PDB entry 8Y0Q | electron microscopy, 2.44 A resolution | chains 2 and 4 of the 6 polymer chains in the assembly

[Chain 2]
Molecule: VP2 of capsid protein
Organism: Foot-and-mouth disease virus O
UniProtKB: J9PGT1 (J9PGT1_9PICO); residues 1-218 here correspond to UniProt positions 287-504 (UniProt number = residue number + 286)
Chain sequence (218 residues; numbered 1 to 218; the number before each row is that of its first residue):
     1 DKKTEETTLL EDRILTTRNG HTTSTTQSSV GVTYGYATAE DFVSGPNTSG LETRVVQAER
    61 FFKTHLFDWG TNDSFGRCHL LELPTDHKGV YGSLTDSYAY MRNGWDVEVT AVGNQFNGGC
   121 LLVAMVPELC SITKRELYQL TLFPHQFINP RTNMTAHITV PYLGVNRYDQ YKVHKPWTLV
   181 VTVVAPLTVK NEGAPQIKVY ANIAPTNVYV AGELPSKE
Disordered / not traced: 1-12, 218
Sequence notes: conflict Thr-182 (Met468 in J9PGT1), Lys-190 (Asn476 in J9PGT1), Tyr-209 (His495 in J9PGT1)

[Chain 4]
Molecule: VP4 of capsid protein
Organism: Foot-and-mouth disease virus O
UniProtKB: J9PGT1 (J9PGT1_9PICO); residues 1-85 here correspond to UniProt positions 202-286 (UniProt number = residue number + 201)
Chain sequence (85 residues; row label = number of the first residue in the row):
     1 GAGQSSPTTG SQNQSGNTGS IINNYYMQQY QNSMDTQLGD NAISGGSNEG STDTTSTHTN
    61 NTQNNDWFSK LANTAFSGLF GALLA
Disordered / not traced: 1-14, 40-64

[Chain 2 / chain 4 interface]
Contacting residue pairs (7; chain 2 residue first):
  Tyr-34(2) / Trp-67(4)
  Tyr-36(2) / Trp-67(4)
  Tyr-36(2) / Phe-68(4)  hydrophobic
  Ala-37(2) / Trp-67(4)  hydrophobic
  Thr-38(2) / Trp-67(4)
  Phe-42(2) / Leu-38(4)
  Arg-167(2) / Leu-38(4)
Interface residues without a listed pair, chain 2 (11 interface residues in all): Gly-35, Ser-44, Gly-45, Pro-46, Leu-142
Interface residues without a listed pair, chain 4 (4 interface residues in all): Gly-39

[In short]
The interface between chain 2 and chain 4 involves 11 residues on one side and 4 on the other.
Here chain 2 is VP2 of capsid protein and chain 4 is VP4 of capsid protein, both from Foot-and-mouth disease
virus O. Entry 8Y0Q (Complex of FMDV O/18074 and inter-serotype broadly neutralizing antibodies pOA-2) was
determined by electron microscopy (same publication as 8Y0R).
